PDB entry 8RBZ | electron microscopy, 3.70 A resolution | chains d and i of the 21 polymer chains in the assembly

Chain d:
Name: Integrator complex subunit 4
Source organism: Homo sapiens
UniProt: Q96HW7 (INT4_HUMAN); residue numbers follow UniProt; this construct covers 1-963
Sequence (963 residues; row label = number of the first residue in the row):
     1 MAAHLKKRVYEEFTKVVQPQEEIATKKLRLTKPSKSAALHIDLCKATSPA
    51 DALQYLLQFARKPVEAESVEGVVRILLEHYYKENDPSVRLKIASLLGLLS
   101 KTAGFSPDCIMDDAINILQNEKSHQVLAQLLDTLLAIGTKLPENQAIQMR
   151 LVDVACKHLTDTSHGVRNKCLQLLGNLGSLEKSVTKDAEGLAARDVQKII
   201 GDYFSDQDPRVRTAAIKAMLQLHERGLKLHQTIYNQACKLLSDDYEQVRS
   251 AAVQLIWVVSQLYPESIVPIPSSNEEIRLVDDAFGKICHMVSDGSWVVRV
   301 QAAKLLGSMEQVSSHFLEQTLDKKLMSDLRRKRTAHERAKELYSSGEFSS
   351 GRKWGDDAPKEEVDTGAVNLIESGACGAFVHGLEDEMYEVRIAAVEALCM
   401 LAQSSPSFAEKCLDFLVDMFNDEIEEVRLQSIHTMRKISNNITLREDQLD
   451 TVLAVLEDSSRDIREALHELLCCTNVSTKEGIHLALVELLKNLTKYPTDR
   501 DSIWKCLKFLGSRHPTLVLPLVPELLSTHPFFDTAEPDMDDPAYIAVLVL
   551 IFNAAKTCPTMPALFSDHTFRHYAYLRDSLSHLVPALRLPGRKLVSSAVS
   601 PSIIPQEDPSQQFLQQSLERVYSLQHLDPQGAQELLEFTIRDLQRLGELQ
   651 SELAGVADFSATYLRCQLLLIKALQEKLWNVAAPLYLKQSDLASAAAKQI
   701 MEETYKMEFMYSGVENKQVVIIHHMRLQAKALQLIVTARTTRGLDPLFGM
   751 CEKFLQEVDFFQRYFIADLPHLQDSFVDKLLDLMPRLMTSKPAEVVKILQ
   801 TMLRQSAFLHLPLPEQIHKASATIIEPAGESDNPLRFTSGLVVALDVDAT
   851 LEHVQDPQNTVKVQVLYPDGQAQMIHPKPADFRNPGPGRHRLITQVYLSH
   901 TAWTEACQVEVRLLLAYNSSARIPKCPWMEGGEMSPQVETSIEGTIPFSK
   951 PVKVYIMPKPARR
Unresolved in the structure: 1-34, 181-194, 253, 325-372, 587-607, 919-943, 962-963
Swiss-Prot annotation at these positions:
  - modified residue: K26 (N6-acetyllysine)
  - cross-link: K791 (Glycyl lysine isopeptide (Lys-Gly) (interchain with G-Cter in SUMO1))
  - mutagenesis: H164 to R167 (Decreased processing activity of the Integrator complex), R210 (R210A: Decreased processing activity of the Integrator complex)

Chain i:
Name: Integrator complex subunit 9
Source organism: Homo sapiens
UniProt: Q9NV88 (INT9_HUMAN); residues 1-658 here = UniProt positions 1-658
Sequence (658 residues; numbered 1 to 658; the number before each row is that of its first residue):
     1 MKLYCLSGHPTLPCNVLKFKSTTIMLDCGLDMTSTLNFLPLPLVQSPRLS
    51 NLPGWSLKDGNAFLDKELKECSGHVFVDSVPEFCLPETELIDLSTVDVIL
   101 ISNYHCMMALPYITEHTGFTGTVYATEPTVQIGRLLMEELVNFIERVPKA
   151 QSASLWKNKDIQRLLPSPLKDAVEVSTWRRCYTMQEVNSALSKIQLVGYS
   201 QKIELFGAVQVTPLSSGYALGSSNWIIQSHYEKVSYVSGSSLLTTHPQPM
   251 DQASLKNSDVLVLTGLTQIPTANPDGMVGEFCSNLALTVRNGGNVLVPCY
   301 PSGVIYDLLECLYQYIDSAGLSSVPLYFISPVANSSLEFSQIFAEWLCHN
   351 KQSKVYLPEPPFPHAELIQTNKLKHYPSIHGDFSNDFRQPCVVFTGHPSL
   401 RFGDVVHFMELWGKSSLNTVIFTEPDFSYLEALAPYQPLAMKCIYCPIDT
   451 RLNFIQVSKLLKEVQPLHVVCPEQYTQPPPAQSHRMDLMIDCQPPAMSYR
   501 RAEVLALPFKRRYEKIEIMPELADSLVPMEIKPGISLATVSAVLHTKDNK
   551 HLLQPPPRPAQPTSGKKRKRVSDDVPDCKVLKPLLSGSIPVEQFVQTLEK
   601 HGFSDIKVEDTAKGHIVLLQEAETLIQIEEDSTHIICDNDEMLRVRLRDL
   651 VLKFLQKF
Unresolved in the structure: 60-63, 533-534, 557-582
Swiss-Prot annotation at these positions:
  - motif: K566 to R570 (Nuclear localization signal)
  - binding site (1D-myo-inositol hexakisphosphate): K2, F19, K510, R511
  - cross-link: K58 (Glycyl lysine isopeptide (Lys-Gly) (interchain with G-Cter in SUMO2))
  - mutagenesis: E280 to R290 (Abolished interaction with BRAT1), S283 (S283M: Abolished interaction with BRAT1; S283R: Decreased interaction with INTS11 and BRAT1), K566 to R570 (Decreased localization in the nucleus), T633 to I635 (Abolished interaction with INTS11), R644 to R648 (Abolished interaction with INTS11), R644 (R644E: Abolished interaction with INTS11)

Interface between chain d and chain i:
Contacting residue pairs (59; chain d residue first):
  L53(d) - L90(i)  hydrophobic
  L53(d) - A502(i)
  L57(d) - E87(i)
  Q58(d) - K159(i)
  R61(d) - E87(i)  salt bridge
  R61(d) - E89(i)  salt bridge
  R61(d) - E174(i)  salt bridge
  R61(d) - S176(i)  hydrogen bond
  R61(d) - T177(i)
  K62(d) - K159(i)
  P86(d) - K2(i)
  L90(d) - I91(i)  hydrophobic
  K91(d) - E89(i)  hydrogen bond (side chain-backbone)
  K91(d) - L90(i)
  Q125(d) - M1(i)
  Q125(d) - K2(i)
  Q125(d) - Y4(i)
  Q129(d) - D92(i)
  D132(d) - D92(i)
  H164(d) - S21(i)  hydrogen bond (side chain-backbone)
  Q207(d) - T546(i)
  Q207(d) - K547(i)
  Q207(d) - D548(i)  hydrogen bond (backbone-backbone)
  Q207(d) - N549(i)  hydrogen bond (side chain-backbone)
  P209(d) - F206(i)  hydrophobic
  R210(d) - S21(i)  hydrogen bond (side chain-backbone)
  R210(d) - T22(i)
  R210(d) - D97(i)  salt bridge
  R210(d) - F206(i)
  R210(d) - N549(i)
  R212(d) - D548(i)  salt bridge
  D243(d) - D548(i)
  Y245(d) - F206(i)
  Y245(d) - G207(i)  hydrogen bond (side chain-backbone)
  Y245(d) - D548(i)
  R836(d) - N385(i)  hydrogen bond (backbone-side chain)
  F837(d) - S384(i)
  T838(d) - S384(i)
  G840(d) - H407(i)  hydrogen bond (backbone-side chain)
  G840(d) - L411(i)
  L841(d) - I379(i)  hydrophobic
  L841(d) - H407(i)
  L841(d) - L411(i)
  V842(d) - L43(i)  hydrophobic
  V842(d) - V44(i)  hydrophobic
  V842(d) - I379(i)  hydrophobic
  V842(d) - H380(i)
  A844(d) - H380(i)
  Q873(d) - V44(i)
  Q873(d) - Q45(i)
  H876(d) - P148(i)
  K878(d) - E145(i)
  K878(d) - P148(i)
  Y897(d) - L43(i)  hydrophobic
  Y897(d) - V44(i)
  Y897(d) - R146(i)
  Y897(d) - H380(i)
  S899(d) - V44(i)
  S899(d) - H407(i)
Interface residues without a listed pair, chain d (39 interface residues in all): Q54, S87, H124, D208, K239, V843, P877, L898, A961
Interface residues without a listed pair, chain i (39 interface residues in all): K18, E204, F387, Q389, V504

In short:
The chain d/chain i interface involves 39 residues from each chain; the contacts include 9 hydrogen bonds and
5 salt bridges. Polar contacts include R61(d)-E87(i), R61(d)-E89(i) and R61(d)-E174(i).
Chain d is Integrator complex subunit 4 and chain i is Integrator complex subunit 9, both from Homo sapiens;
the structure, Structure of Integrator-PP2A-SOSS-CTD post-termination complex, was determined by electron
microscopy, deposited together with 8RC4.
